8TID - chains I and L of the 30 polymer chains in the assembly; structure by electron microscopy, 3.60 A resolution.

# Chain I
Molecule: EF-hand calcium-binding domain protein
From: Tetrahymena thermophila
UniProt: W7WX86 (W7WX86_TETTS); residues 1-185 here = UniProt positions 1-185
Sequence (185 residues; row label = number of the first residue in the row):
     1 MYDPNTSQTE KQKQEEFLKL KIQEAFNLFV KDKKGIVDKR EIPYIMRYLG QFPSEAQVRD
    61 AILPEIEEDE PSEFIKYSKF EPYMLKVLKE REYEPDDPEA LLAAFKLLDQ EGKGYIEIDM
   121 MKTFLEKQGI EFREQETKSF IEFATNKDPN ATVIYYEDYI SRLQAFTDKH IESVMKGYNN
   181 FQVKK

# Chain L
Molecule: AAA family ATPase CDC48 subfamily protein
From: Tetrahymena thermophila
UniProt: I7LWE3 (I7LWE3_TETTS); numbering as in UniProt (aligned over 1-862)
Sequence (862 residues; numbered 1 to 862; the number before each row is that of its first residue):
     1 MSNMMYNMKW QEAINDLMEQ VTLEYLPLEQ NEQQLGMKYK RDSSEWFHFW ATLYIKYIDI
    61 YKKLEDCYDQ LVHPQKRVLL KEMLENVIVR LCETKSQVVK YNTQYDATYK SDYPNLDELV
   121 MDLKLTPDCL DIPIPRYFRE EDKKRLDERN QILDALLLEY TDTKEPQEEQ YEDQNTLQAD
   181 MDTAIRIIQR YERGRQGIER ANLAKILKKE EEKKLERQKK LAEGTEIGEE TEKDDAALVI
   241 KKYWRGYKSR KLVQDIREEE LLFLGMKKVV EDPTLPESQY KQAQNKRQKM KYIQEEHEQE
   301 FNDEIENLKR LVKGNEGPDI LDKMRAERRE WIMRELEKNE FKEAPQDPSE FYNQQVMDPE
   361 QQAAEAAKAA EEAKKKGAAK KDDKKKKGKP SELDEFLENN KPTGPSPIVL KLQEQIEKHS
   421 GEWSKRDETN NFEQKHETEL AKMLIKPVVE EQIKQQVDEM IAEELDIVRL RYDIKKKKQK
   481 KPPRPRNKGK NKKKFPGDSS NKGRDPKDIL AGLVEKRVAK KLIPASLMDL KGEQNVLGKI
   541 QEIQADENLK KTEALTDAKL KKAQLEEPST KMPDPSIAQI RQIIAEYIAF PLGSKYAKEK
   601 LDKMNYFFFM GPRGSGKTLA VRALAHECNA IVLDISPSNI DGQYTDKKQI DGMINSAFKV
   661 AKEFQPAIIY CEDFEYIFGQ AKKKKSQVNP LFAKMKKPLM DFKKGKFFEP EDRVVFIGST
   721 NRPWDCSQKE IKSFFDKKIY FPFPNYGTRM LLFKTFLEQK KVPLPDNFPI NTIAHITEGW
   781 SAGSFKMAID RVFTERRLQK INEEQIKLSE FIGPLSNVPF TSKEEFKEFK KFNQVVTGLQ
   841 ANYEAKKAPA DDQKGDKNKK KK

# Interface between chain I and chain L
Residue-residue contacts - 80 pairs, chain I then chain L:
  N27(I) - K208(L)  hydrogen bond (backbone-side chain)
  L28(I) - A201(L)  hydrophobic
  L28(I) - A204(L)
  L28(I) - K205(L)
  F29(I) - R200(L)
  F29(I) - A201(L)
  F29(I) - A204(L)  hydrophobic
  V30(I) - K208(L)  hydrogen bond (backbone-side chain)
  K34(I) - K208(L)
  E41(I) - R200(L)  salt bridge
  Y44(I) - G197(L)
  Y44(I) - R200(L)  hydrogen bond
  Y44(I) - A201(L)
  R47(I) - R193(L)  hydrogen bond (side chain-backbone)
  R47(I) - G194(L)
  R47(I) - G197(L)
  R47(I) - I198(L)
  Y48(I) - A201(L)  hydrophobic
  Y48(I) - K205(L)
  F52(I) - R190(L)
  F52(I) - G194(L)
  F52(I) - I198(L)  hydrophobic
  E55(I) - R193(L)
  D96(I) - R190(L)  salt bridge
  D96(I) - Y191(L)  hydrogen bond (backbone-side chain)
  D97(I) - Y191(L)  hydrogen bond (backbone-side chain)
  P98(I) - Y191(L)
  E99(I) - N817(L)  hydrogen bond
  A100(I) - L177(L)  hydrophobic
  L101(I) - I188(L)  hydrophobic
  L101(I) - Y191(L)  hydrophobic
  A103(I) - L177(L)  hydrophobic
  A104(I) - A184(L)  hydrophobic
  F105(I) - I188(L)  hydrophobic
  K106(I) - D173(L)  salt bridge
  L107(I) - A179(L)
  L107(I) - D180(L)
  L107(I) - M181(L)  hydrophobic
  L107(I) - A184(L)  hydrophobic
  L108(I) - I185(L)  hydrophobic
  L108(I) - I188(L)  hydrophobic
  F124(I) - I185(L)  hydrophobic
  F124(I) - Q189(L)
  L125(I) - Q189(L)  hydrogen bond (backbone-side chain)
  Q128(I) - M181(L)
  Q128(I) - D182(L)
  Q128(I) - I185(L)
  Q128(I) - Q189(L)  hydrogen bond (backbone-side chain)
  G129(I) - R186(L)
  G129(I) - Q189(L)
  I130(I) - R186(L)
  I130(I) - Q189(L)  hydrogen bond (backbone-side chain)
  I130(I) - R193(L)  hydrogen bond (backbone-side chain)
  E131(I) - R193(L)
  F132(I) - Q189(L)
  F132(I) - R193(L)
  E136(I) - R193(L)  salt bridge
  E136(I) - Q196(L)  hydrogen bond (backbone-side chain)
  S139(I) - E192(L)
  S139(I) - R195(L)  hydrogen bond
  S139(I) - Q196(L)
  S139(I) - E199(L)  hydrogen bond
  F140(I) - I188(L)  hydrophobic
  F140(I) - E192(L)  hydrogen bond (backbone-side chain)
  F140(I) - R195(L)
  F140(I) - Q196(L)
  F143(I) - R195(L)
  Y155(I) - R796(L)  hydrogen bond (backbone-side chain)
  E157(I) - T794(L)  hydrogen bond
  D158(I) - R796(L)  salt bridge
  D158(I) - K800(L)  salt bridge
  Y159(I) - E192(L)  hydrogen bond
  Y159(I) - R796(L)
  R162(I) - R796(L)
  L163(I) - Y191(L)  hydrophobic
  L163(I) - R195(L)
  F166(I) - R195(L)
  F166(I) - I198(L)  hydrophobic
  H170(I) - I198(L)
  H170(I) - N202(L)
Interface residues without a listed pair, chain I (51 interface residues in all): K31, P53, S54, A56, Q57, M121, Q135, T137, A144
Interface residues without a listed pair, chain L (34 interface residues in all): N175, I187, R797

# Overview
51 residues of chain I and 34 residues of chain L are in contact, with 18 hydrogen bonds and 6 salt bridges.
Polar contacts include E41(I)-R200(L), D96(I)-R190(L) and K106(I)-D173(L).
Here chain I is EF-hand calcium-binding domain protein and chain L is AAA family ATPase CDC48 subfamily
protein, both from Tetrahymena thermophila. Entry 8TID (Combined linker domain of N-DRC and associated
proteins Tetrahymena) was determined by electron microscopy together with 8TEK and 8TH8 from the same study.
